Entry 6Z9D (X-ray diffraction, 1.90 A resolution); this record covers chain A.

[Chain A]
Name: 5'-nucleotidase
From: Homo sapiens
Notes: EC 3.1.3.5
UniProtKB: P21589 (5NTD_HUMAN); numbering as in UniProt (aligned over 27-549)
Amino-acid sequence (557 residues; each row starts with the number of its first residue):
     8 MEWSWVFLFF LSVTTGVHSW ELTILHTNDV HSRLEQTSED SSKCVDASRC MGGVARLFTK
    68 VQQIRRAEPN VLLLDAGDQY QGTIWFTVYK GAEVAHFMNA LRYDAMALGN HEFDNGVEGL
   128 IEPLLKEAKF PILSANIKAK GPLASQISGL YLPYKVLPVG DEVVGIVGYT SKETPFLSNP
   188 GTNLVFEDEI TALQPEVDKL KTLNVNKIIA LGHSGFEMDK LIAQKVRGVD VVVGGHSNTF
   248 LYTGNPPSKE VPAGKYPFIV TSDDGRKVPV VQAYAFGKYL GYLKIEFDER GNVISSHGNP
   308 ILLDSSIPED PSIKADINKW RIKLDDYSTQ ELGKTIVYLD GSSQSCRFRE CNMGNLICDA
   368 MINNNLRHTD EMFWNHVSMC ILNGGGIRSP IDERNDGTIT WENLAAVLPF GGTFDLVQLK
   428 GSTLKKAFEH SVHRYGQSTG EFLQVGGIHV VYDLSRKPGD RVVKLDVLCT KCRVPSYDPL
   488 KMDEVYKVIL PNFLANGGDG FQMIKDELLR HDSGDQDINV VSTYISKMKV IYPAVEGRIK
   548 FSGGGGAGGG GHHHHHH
Not modelled in the structure: 8-26, 374-382, 550-564
Disulfides: C51-C57, C353-C358, C365-C387, C476-C479
Differences from the reference sequence: initiating methionine (8); expression tag (9-26, 550-564); conflict D53 (Asn in P21589), D311 (Asn in P21589), D333 (Asn in P21589), D403 (Asn in P21589)
Swiss-Prot annotation at these positions:
  - binding site (Zn(2+)): D36, H38, D85, N117, H220, H243
  - binding site (AMP): R354, N390, R395, F417, F500, D506
  - binding site (IMP): R354, N390, R395, F417, F500, D506
  - site (Transition state stabilizer): H118, D121
  - lipidation: S549 (GPI-anchor amidated serine)
  - natural variant: C358 (C358Y: In CALJA)

[Summary]
UniProt lists 6 Zn2+-binding residues, 6 AMP-binding residues and 6 IMP-binding residues.
Chain A is 5'-nucleotidase (Homo sapiens); the structure, Human Ecto-5'-nucleotidase (CD73) in complex with
AOPCP derivative AB680 (compound 55 in publication) in the closed ..., was determined by X-ray diffraction
together with 6Z9B from the same study.
